PDB entry 9F3R | electron microscopy, 4.30 A resolution (low resolution: residue-level contacts below are approximate; hydrogen-bond / salt-bridge calls are withheld) | chains B and D of the 14 polymer chains in the assembly

== Chain B (and D) ==
Molecule: Tubulin beta-3 chain
Organism: Homo sapiens
Notes: chain D of this document is another copy of the same molecule, construct and numbering; everything in this record applies to it too
UniProtKB: Q13509 (TBB3_HUMAN); residue numbers follow UniProt; this construct covers 1-450
Amino-acid sequence (456 residues; numbered 1 to 456; the number before each row is that of its first residue):
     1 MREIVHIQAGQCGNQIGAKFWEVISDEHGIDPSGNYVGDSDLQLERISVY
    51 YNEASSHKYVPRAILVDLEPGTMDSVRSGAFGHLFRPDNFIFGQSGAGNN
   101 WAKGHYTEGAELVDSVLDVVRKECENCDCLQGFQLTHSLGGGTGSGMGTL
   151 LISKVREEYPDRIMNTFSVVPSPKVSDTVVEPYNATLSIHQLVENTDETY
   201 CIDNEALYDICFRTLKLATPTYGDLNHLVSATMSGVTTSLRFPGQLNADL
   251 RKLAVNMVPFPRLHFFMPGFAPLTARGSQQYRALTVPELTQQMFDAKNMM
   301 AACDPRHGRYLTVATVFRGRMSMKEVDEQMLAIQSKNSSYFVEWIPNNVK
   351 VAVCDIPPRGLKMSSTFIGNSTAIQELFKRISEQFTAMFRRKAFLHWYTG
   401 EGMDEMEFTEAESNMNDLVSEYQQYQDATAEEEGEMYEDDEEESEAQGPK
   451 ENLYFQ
Disordered / not traced: 430-456
Construct notes: expression tag (451-456)
Metal / ion sites: Mg2+: Glu69 (together with GTP)
Ligand contacts: GTP (guanosine-5'-triphosphate): Gly10, Gln11, Cys12, Gln15, Ile16, Asp67, Glu69, Gly96, Ala97, Gly98, Asn99, Ser138, Gly141, Gly142, Thr143, Gly144, Val169, Asp177, Thr178, Asn204, Tyr222, Asn226
Curated features (UniProtKB/Swiss-Prot):
  - motif: Met1 to Ile4 (MREI motif)
  - binding site (GDP): Gly10, Gln11, Cys12, Gln15, Asn99, Ser138, Gly142, Thr143, Gly144, Asp177, Asn204, Tyr222, Asn226
  - binding site (GTP): Gln11, Glu69, Ser138, Gly142, Thr143, Gly144, Asn204, Asn226
  - binding site (Mg(2+)): Glu69
  - modified residue: Ser172 (Phosphoserine), Glu438 (5-glutamyl polyglutamate), Ser444 (Phosphoserine)
  - natural variant: Arg62 (R62Q: In CFEOM3A), Thr178 (T178M: In CDCBM1), Glu205 (E205K: In CDCBM1), Arg262 (R262C: In CFEOM3A; R262H: In CFEOM3A), Ala302 (A302T: In CFEOM3A; A302V: In CDCBM1), Met323 (M323V: In CDCBM1), Arg380 (R380C: In CFEOM3A), Glu410 (E410K: In CFEOM3A), Asp417 (D417H: In CFEOM3A; D417N: In CFEOM3A)

== Interface between chain B and chain D ==
Residue-residue contacts (11):
  Ser55(B) - Arg282(D)
  Ser55(B) - Ala283(D)
  Ser55(B) - Leu284(D)
  Lys58(B) - Tyr281(D)
  Val60(B) - Tyr281(D)
  His83(B) - Tyr281(D)
  Phe85(B) - Tyr281(D)
  Arg86(B) - Tyr281(D)
  Pro87(B) - Tyr281(D)
  Asp118(B) - Lys297(D)
  Lys122(B) - Gln291(D)
Also at the interface, not in a pair above, chain B (10 interface residues in all): Ala54
Also at the interface, not in a pair above, chain D (7 interface residues in all): Gln280

== In short ==
The interface between chain B and chain D involves 10 residues on one side and 7 on the other. Chain B binds
GTP. Curated annotation (UniProt) lists 13 GDP-binding residues, 8 GTP-binding residues and Mg2+-binding
residue Glu69(B) on chain B.
Both chains are Tubulin beta-3 chain (Homo sapiens). Entry 9F3R (13pf E254Q microtubule from recombinant human
tubulin decorated with EB3) was determined by electron microscopy (same publication as 9F3B, 9F3H and 9F3S).
